PDB entry 5NH2 | X-ray diffraction, 2.32 A resolution | chains A and B

[Chain A]
Molecule: Adenosine monophosphate-protein transferase
Organism: Bartonella henselae str. Houston-1
Notes: EC 2.7.7.-
Reference sequence: Q6G2A9 (BEPA_BARHE); residue numbers follow UniProt; this construct covers 10-303
Sequence (301 residues; row label = number of the first residue in the row):
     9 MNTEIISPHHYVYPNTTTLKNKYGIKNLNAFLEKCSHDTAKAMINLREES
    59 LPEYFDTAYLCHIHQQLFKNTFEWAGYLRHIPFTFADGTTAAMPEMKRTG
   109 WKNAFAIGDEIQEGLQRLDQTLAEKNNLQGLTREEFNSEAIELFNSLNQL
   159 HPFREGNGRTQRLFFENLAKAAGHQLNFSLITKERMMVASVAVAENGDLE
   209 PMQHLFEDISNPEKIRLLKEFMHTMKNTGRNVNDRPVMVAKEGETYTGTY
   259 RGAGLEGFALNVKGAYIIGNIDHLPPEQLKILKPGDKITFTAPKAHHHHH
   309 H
Disordered / not traced: 9-13, 303-309
Construct notes: initiating methionine (9); expression tag (304-309)
UniProt features mapped onto this chain:
  - binding site (ATP): Phe93, Ala94, Arg106, Thr107, Glu163 to Arg167, Arg170
Bound ions: Mg2+ near Glu163 (its only coordinating residue here)

[Chain B]
Molecule: Uncharacterized protein
Organism: Bartonella henselae str. Houston-1
Reference sequence: A0A0H3LZG7 (A0A0H3LZG7_BARHE); residues 3-69 here correspond to UniProt positions 2-68 (UniProt number = residue number - 1)
Sequence (69 residues; numbered 1 to 69; the number before each row is that of its first residue):
     1 MVTVEATENLLSITLEELKKRREAVDAVISTHALEGIALHPKTLKILEGY
    51 ARGNTSLEEFNTLMDNAKL
Disordered / not traced: 1-13
Construct notes: initiating methionine (1); expression tag (2)

[Interface between chain A and chain B]
Contacting residue pairs (43; chain A residue first):
  Glu41(A) - His40(B)
  Glu41(A) - Leu69(B)
  Lys42(A) - Leu69(B)
  Ser44(A) - His32(B)
  Ser44(A) - Ile37(B)
  Ser44(A) - Leu39(B)
  His45(A) - Thr43(B)  hydrogen bond
  His45(A) - Met64(B)  hydrogen bond (side chain-backbone)
  His45(A) - Ala67(B)
  His45(A) - Leu69(B)
  Ala48(A) - Val28(B)  hydrophobic
  Lys49(A) - Asn61(B)
  Lys49(A) - Asp65(B)  salt bridge
  Met51(A) - Val28(B)  hydrophobic
  Met51(A) - Thr31(B)
  Ile52(A) - Val28(B)  hydrophobic
  Ile52(A) - Leu47(B)  hydrophobic
  Ile52(A) - Tyr50(B)  hydrophobic
  Ile52(A) - Leu57(B)  hydrophobic
  Ile52(A) - Phe60(B)  hydrophobic
  Asn53(A) - Leu57(B)
  Asn53(A) - Asn61(B)  hydrogen bond
  Arg55(A) - Lys20(B)
  Arg55(A) - Ala24(B)
  Arg55(A) - Ala27(B)
  Glu56(A) - Lys20(B)  salt bridge
  Gly166(A) - Glu35(B)
  Arg167(A) - Thr31(B)
  Arg167(A) - His32(B)  hydrogen bond
  Arg167(A) - Glu35(B)
  Arg170(A) - Thr31(B)  hydrogen bond (side chain-backbone)
  Arg170(A) - Leu34(B)
  Arg170(A) - Glu35(B)  salt bridge
  Phe186(A) - Ser30(B)
  Ser187(A) - Asp26(B)
  Ser187(A) - Ser30(B)
  Ile189(A) - Leu34(B)
  Thr190(A) - Leu34(B)
  Lys191(A) - Ala33(B)
  Lys191(A) - Leu34(B)
  Lys191(A) - Gly36(B)
  Lys227(A) - Glu23(B)  salt bridge
  Asn241(A) - Ala33(B)  hydrogen bond (side chain-backbone)
Interface residues without a listed pair, chain A (24 interface residues in all): Thr47, Asn185, Met194

[Summary]
24 residues of chain A face 26 of chain B across their interface, with 6 hydrogen bonds and 4 salt bridges.
Polar contacts include Lys49(A)-Asp65(B), Glu56(A)-Lys20(B) and Arg170(A)-Glu35(B). Curated annotation
(UniProt) lists 10 ATP-binding residues on chain A.
Here chain A is Adenosine monophosphate-protein transferase and chain B is Uncharacterized protein, both from
Bartonella henselae str. Houston-1. Entry 5NH2 (Bartonella henselae BepA Fic domain in complex with its
antitoxin homologue BiaA) was determined by X-ray diffraction.
